Entry 8W6A (X-ray diffraction, 1.53 A resolution); this record covers chains A and C.

# Chain A
Name: Gamma-aminobutyric acid receptor-associated protein
Source organism: Homo sapiens
UniProtKB: O95166 (GBRAP_HUMAN); residues 1-117 here = UniProt positions 1-117
Sequence (117 residues; each row starts with the number of its first residue):
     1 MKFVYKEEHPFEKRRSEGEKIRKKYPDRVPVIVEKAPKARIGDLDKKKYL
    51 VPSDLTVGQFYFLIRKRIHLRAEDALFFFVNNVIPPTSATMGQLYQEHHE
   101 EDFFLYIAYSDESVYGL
Not modelled in the structure: 1
Swiss-Prot annotation at these positions:
  - region: Met1 to Arg22 (Interaction with beta-tubulin), Ala36 to Ile68 (Interaction with GABRG2), Lys48 to Leu50 (Interaction with LIR (LC3 nteracting Region) motif of ATG3)
  - site: Glu17 (Interaction with LIR (LC3 nteracting Region) motif of ATG3), Arg28 (Interaction with LIR (LC3 nteracting Region) motif of ATG3), Gly116, Leu117 (Cleavage)
  - lipidation: Gly116 (Phosphatidylethanolamine amidated glycine)
  - mutagenesis: Lys24 (K24Q: No effect on WDFY3-binding. Impaired WDFY3-binding, but no effect on SQSTM1-binding; when associated with H-25 and H-54), Tyr25 (Y25H: No effect on WDFY3-binding. Impaired WDFY3-binding, but no effect on SQSTM1-binding; when associated with Q-24 and H-54), Tyr49 to Leu50 (Inhibits interaction with TECPR2), Asp54 (D54H: No effect on WDFY3-binding. Impaired WDFY3-binding, but no effect on SQSTM1-binding; when associated with Q-24 and H-25), Arg67 (R67A: No effect on interaction with TECPR2), Gly116 (G116A: Impairs localization at the autophagosomal membrane)

# Chain C
Name: Tax1-binding protein 1
Source organism: Homo sapiens
UniProtKB: Q86VP1 (TAXB1_HUMAN); residue numbers follow UniProt; this construct covers 123-151
Sequence (29 residues; row label = number of the first residue in the row):
   123 SSPVEELLTMEDEGNSDMLVVTTKAGLLE
Not modelled in the structure: 123-124
Swiss-Prot annotation at these positions:
  - modified residue (Phosphoserine): Ser124, Ser138
  - mutagenesis: Val143 (V143S: Complete loss of MAP1LC3B binding)

# Interface between chain A and chain C
Residue-residue contacts - 28 pairs, chain A then chain C:
  Arg28(A) with Val142(C); Val143(C), hydrogen bond (side chain-backbone); Thr144(C); Thr145(C)
  Lys46(A) with Glu133(C); Ser138(C)
  Lys48(A) with Asn137(C); Asp139(C); Met140(C); Leu141(C), hydrogen bond (backbone-backbone)
  Tyr49(A) with Leu141(C)
  Leu50(A) with Met140(C), hydrophobic; Leu141(C), hydrogen bond (backbone-backbone); Val142(C); Val143(C), hydrogen bond (backbone-backbone)
  Val51(A) with Val143(C), hydrophobic
  Pro52(A) with Val143(C); Thr144(C)
  Leu55(A) with Ala147(C); Gly148(C)
  Gln59(A) with Ala147(C); Gly148(C), hydrogen bond (side chain-backbone); Leu149(C); Leu150(C), hydrogen bond (side chain-backbone)
  Phe62(A) with Leu150(C), hydrophobic
  Leu63(A) with Val143(C), hydrophobic
  Arg67(A) with Glu127(C), salt bridge; Leu141(C)
Other interface residues (no listed pair), chain A (15 interface residues in all): Glu17, Ile21, Tyr25
Other interface residues (no listed pair), chain C (19 interface residues in all): Leu130, Thr131, Asp134, Glu151

# Overview
Chain A and chain C form an interface of 15 and 19 residues respectively, with 6 hydrogen bonds and 1 salt
bridge. Polar pairs include Arg67(A)-Glu127(C), Arg28(A)-Val143(C) and Gln59(A)-Gly148(C). UniProt lists 7
mutagenesis sites on chain A; one mutagenesis site on chain C.
Chain A is Gamma-aminobutyric acid receptor-associated protein and chain C is Tax1-binding protein 1, both
from Homo sapiens; the structure, Crystal structure of TAX1BP1 LIR region in complex with GABARAP, was
determined by X-ray diffraction together with 8W6B from the same study.
